Entry 6YAI (electron microscopy, 9.20 A resolution (very low resolution: no residue pairs are listed; an interface is given only as per-side residue counts)); this record covers chains M and L of the 14 polymer chains in the assembly.

== Chain M (and L) ==
Name: Clathrin heavy chain
Source organism: Sus scrofa
Notes: chain L of this document is another copy of the same molecule, construct and numbering; everything in this record applies to it too
UniProt: C0MHR2 (C0MHR2_PIG); residues 1-1630 here = UniProt positions 1-1630
Chain sequence (1630 residues; row label = number of the first residue in the row):
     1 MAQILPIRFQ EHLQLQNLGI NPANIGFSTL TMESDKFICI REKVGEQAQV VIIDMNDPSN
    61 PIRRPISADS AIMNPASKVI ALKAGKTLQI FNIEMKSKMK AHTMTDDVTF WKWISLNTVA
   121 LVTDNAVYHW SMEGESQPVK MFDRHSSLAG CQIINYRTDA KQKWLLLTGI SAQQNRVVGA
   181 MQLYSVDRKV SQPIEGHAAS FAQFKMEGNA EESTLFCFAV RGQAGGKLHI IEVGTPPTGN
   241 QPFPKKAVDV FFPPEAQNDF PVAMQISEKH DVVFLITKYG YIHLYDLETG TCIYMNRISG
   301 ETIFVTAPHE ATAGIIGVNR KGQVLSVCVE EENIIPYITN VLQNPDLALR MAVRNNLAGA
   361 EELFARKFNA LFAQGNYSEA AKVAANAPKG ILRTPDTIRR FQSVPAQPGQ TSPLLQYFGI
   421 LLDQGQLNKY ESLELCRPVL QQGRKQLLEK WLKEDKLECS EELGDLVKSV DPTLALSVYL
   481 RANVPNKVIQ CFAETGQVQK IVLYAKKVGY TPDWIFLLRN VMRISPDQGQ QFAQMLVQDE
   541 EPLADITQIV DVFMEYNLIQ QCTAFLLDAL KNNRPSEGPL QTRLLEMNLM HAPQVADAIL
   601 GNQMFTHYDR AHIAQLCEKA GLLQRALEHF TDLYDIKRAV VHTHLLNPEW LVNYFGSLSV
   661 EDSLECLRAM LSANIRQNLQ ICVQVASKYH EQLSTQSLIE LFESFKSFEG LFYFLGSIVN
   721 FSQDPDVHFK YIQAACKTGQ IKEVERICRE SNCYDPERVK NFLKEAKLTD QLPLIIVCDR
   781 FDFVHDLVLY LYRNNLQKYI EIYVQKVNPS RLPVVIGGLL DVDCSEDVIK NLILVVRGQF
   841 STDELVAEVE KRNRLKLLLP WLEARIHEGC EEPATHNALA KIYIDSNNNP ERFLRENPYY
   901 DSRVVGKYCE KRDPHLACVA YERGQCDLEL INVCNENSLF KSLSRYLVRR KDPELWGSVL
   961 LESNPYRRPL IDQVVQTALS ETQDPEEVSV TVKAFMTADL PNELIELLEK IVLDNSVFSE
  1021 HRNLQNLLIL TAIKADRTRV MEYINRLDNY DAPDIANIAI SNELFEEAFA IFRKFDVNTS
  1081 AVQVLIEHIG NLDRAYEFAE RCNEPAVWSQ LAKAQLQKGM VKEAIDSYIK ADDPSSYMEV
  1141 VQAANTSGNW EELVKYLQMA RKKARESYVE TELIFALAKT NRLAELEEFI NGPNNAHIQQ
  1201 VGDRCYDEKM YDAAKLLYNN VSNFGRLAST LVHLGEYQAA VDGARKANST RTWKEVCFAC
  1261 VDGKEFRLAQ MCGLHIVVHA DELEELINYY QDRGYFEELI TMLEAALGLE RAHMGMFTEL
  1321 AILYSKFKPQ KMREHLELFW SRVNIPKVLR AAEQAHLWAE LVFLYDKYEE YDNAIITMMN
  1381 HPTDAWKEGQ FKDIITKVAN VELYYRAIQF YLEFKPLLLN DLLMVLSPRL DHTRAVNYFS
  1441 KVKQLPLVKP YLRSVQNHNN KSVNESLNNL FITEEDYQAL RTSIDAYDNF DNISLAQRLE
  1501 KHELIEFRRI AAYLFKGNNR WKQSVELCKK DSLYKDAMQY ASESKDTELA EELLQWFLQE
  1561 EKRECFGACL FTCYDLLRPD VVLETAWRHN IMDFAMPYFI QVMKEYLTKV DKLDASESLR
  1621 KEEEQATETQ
Not modelled in the structure: 1-557, 1076-1630 (chain L: 1-926, 1475-1630)

== Interface between chain M and chain L ==
At this resolution (9 A) residue pairs are not listed: 11 residues of chain M and 14 of chain L lie at the interface.

== Overview ==
11 residues of chain M face 14 of chain L across their interface.
Chain M and chain L are both Clathrin heavy chain (Sus scrofa); the structure, Clathrin with bound beta2
appendage of AP2, was determined by electron microscopy.
